PDB entry 7LGF | electron microscopy, 6.10 A resolution (low resolution: residue-level contacts below are approximate; hydrogen-bond / salt-bridge calls are withheld) | chains K and P of the 21 polymer chains in the assembly

Chain K (and P):
Name: Capsid protein
Organism: Escherichia phage Qbeta
Notes: chain P of this document is another copy of the same molecule, construct and numbering; everything in this record applies to it too
UniProtKB: P03615 (CAPSD_BPQBE); residues 0-132 here correspond to UniProt positions 1-133 (UniProt number = residue number + 1)
Chain sequence (133 residues; each row starts with the number of its first residue; numbering starts at 0):
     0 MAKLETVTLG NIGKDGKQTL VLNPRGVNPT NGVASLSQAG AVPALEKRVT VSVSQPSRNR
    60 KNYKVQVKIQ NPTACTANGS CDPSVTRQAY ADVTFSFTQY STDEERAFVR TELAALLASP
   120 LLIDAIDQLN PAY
Not modelled in the structure: 0
UniProt features mapped onto this chain:
  - site: Tyr89 (RNA-binding)

Interface between chain K and chain P:
Contacting residue pairs - 9 pairs, chain K then chain P:
  Val26(K) - Pro28(P)
  Pro28(K) - Pro28(P)
  Tyr62(K) - Leu44(P)
  Tyr99(K) - Val41(P)
  Tyr99(K) - Leu44(P)
  Tyr99(K) - Glu45(P)
  Ser100(K) - Val41(P)
  Asp102(K) - Ala40(P)
  Arg105(K) - Ala40(P)
Interface residues without a listed pair, chain K (10 interface residues in all): Gly31, Gln98, Thr101

Overview:
10 residues of chain K face 5 of chain P across their interface.
Both chains are Capsid protein (Escherichia phage Qbeta). Entry 7LGF (Asymmetric unit for phage Qbeta prolate
particle) was determined by electron microscopy together with 7LGE, 7LGG, 7LGH and 7LHD from the same study.
